Entry 7LRF (X-ray diffraction, 3.21 A resolution); this record covers chains A and B.

[Chain A (and B)]
Molecule: Netrin-1
Source organism: Gallus gallus
Notes: chain B of this document is another copy of the same molecule, construct and numbering; everything in this record applies to it too
UniProt: Q90922 (NET1_CHICK); numbering as in UniProt (aligned over 26-458)
Chain sequence (443 residues; numbered 22 to 464; the number before each row is that of its first residue):
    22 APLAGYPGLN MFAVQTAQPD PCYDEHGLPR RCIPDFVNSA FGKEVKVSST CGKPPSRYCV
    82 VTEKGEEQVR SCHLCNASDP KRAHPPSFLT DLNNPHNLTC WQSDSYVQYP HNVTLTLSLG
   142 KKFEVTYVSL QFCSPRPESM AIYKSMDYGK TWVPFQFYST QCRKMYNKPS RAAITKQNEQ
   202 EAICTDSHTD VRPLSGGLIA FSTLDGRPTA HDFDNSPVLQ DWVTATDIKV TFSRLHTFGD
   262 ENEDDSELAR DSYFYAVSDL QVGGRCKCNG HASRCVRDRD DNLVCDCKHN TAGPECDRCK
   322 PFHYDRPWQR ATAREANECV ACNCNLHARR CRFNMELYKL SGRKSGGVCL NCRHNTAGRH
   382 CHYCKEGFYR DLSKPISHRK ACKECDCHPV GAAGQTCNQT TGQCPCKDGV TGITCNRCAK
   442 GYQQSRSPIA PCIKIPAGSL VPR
Not modelled in the structure: 22-39, 458-464 (chain B: 22-39, 263-269, 458-464)
Sequence notes: expression tag (22-25, 459-464)
Disulfide bonds: C43-C53, C72-C96, C183-C205, C287-C296, C289-C306, C308-C317, C320-C340, C343-C352, C345-C370, C373-C382, C385-C403, C406-C418, C408-C425, C427-C436, C439-C453
Covalent attachments: N-acetylglucosamine (NAG) linked to N97, N118, N133, N419
Bound ions: Ca2+: F109, D112, T120, S279; Na+: E268, D272
From the paper describing this entry:
  - binding site for 2,3,4,6-tetra-O-sulfonato-glucose: R350 to C352, N355, R374, H375, R400
  - post-translational modification sites: N97, N118, N133, N419

[Chain A / chain B interface]
Pairs across the interface (27; chain A residue first):
  E357(A) - Q445(B)
  E357(A) - S446(B)
  L358(A) - S448(B)
  L358(A) - A451(B)  hydrophobic
  L361(A) - K455(B)
  G379(A) - I450(B)
  R380(A) - I450(B)
  H383(A) - D429(B)  salt bridge
  Y384(A) - A414(B)  hydrophobic
  Y384(A) - K428(B)
  E387(A) - G415(B)
  E387(A) - Q416(B)  hydrogen bond (side chain-backbone)
  E387(A) - T417(B)  hydrogen bond
  G415(A) - E387(B)
  Q416(A) - E387(B)  hydrogen bond (backbone-side chain)
  T417(A) - E387(B)  hydrogen bond (backbone-side chain)
  T417(A) - T417(B)
  Q420(A) - A414(B)  hydrogen bond (side chain-backbone)
  Q420(A) - P426(B)
  K428(A) - Y384(B)
  D429(A) - H383(B)  salt bridge
  Q444(A) - L361(B)
  S448(A) - L358(B)
  I450(A) - V369(B)  hydrophobic
  I450(A) - R380(B)
  I454(A) - L358(B)  hydrophobic
  K455(A) - L361(B)
Also at the interface, not in a pair above, chain A (25 interface residues in all): N355, A414, P426, Q445, S446, A451
Also at the interface, not in a pair above, chain B (26 interface residues in all): N355, S362, G379, Q420, Q444, R447

[In short]
25 residues of chain A face 26 of chain B across their interface; the contacts include 5 hydrogen bonds and 2
salt bridges. Polar contacts include H383(A)-D429(B), E387(A)-Q416(B) and E387(A)-T417(B). From the paper: a
binding site for 2,3,4,6-tetra-O-sulfonato-glucose at R350(A), N355(A) and R374(A) among others; modification
sites N97(A), N118(A) and N133(A) among others.
Chain A and chain B are both Netrin-1 (Gallus gallus); the structure, Netrin-1 in complex with SOS, was
determined by X-ray diffraction, deposited together with 7LER.
